Entry 3HC0 (X-ray diffraction, 1.90 A resolution); this record covers chains H and L.

[Chain H]
Molecule: Immunoglobulin IGG1 fab, light chain
From: Homo sapiens
Notes: antibody fragment or engineered binder
Amino-acid sequence (217 residues; row label = number of the first residue in the row):
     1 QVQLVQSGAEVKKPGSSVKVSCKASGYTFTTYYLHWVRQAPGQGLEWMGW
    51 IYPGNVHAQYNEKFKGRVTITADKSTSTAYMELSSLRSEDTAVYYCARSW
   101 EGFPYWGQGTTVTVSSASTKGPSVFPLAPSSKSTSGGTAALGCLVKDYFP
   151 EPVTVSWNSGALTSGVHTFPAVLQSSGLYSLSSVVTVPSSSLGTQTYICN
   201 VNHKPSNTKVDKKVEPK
Not modelled in the structure: 132-135
Disulfide bonds: Cys22-Cys96, Cys143-Cys199

[Chain L]
Molecule: Immunoglobulin IGG1 fab, heavy chain
From: Homo sapiens
Notes: antibody fragment or engineered binder
Amino-acid sequence (213 residues; each row starts with the number of its first residue):
     1 DIQMTQSPSSLSASVGDRVTITCKASQNVGINVAWYQQKPGKAPKSLISS
    51 ASYRYSGVPSRFSGSGSGTDFTLTISSLQPEDFATYFCQQYDTYPFTFGQ
   101 GTKVEIKRTVAAPSVFIFPPSDEQLKSGTASVVCLLNNFYPREAKVQWKV
   151 DNALQSGNSQESVTEQDSKDSTYSLSSTLTLSKADYEKHKVYACEVTHQG
   201 LSSPVTKSFNRGE
Not modelled in the structure: 213
Disulfide bonds: Cys23-Cys88, Cys134-Cys194

[Interface between chain H and chain L]
Pairs across the interface - 67 pairs, chain H then chain L:
  His35(H) - Phe96(L)
  Val37(H) - Phe98(L)  hydrophobic
  Gln39(H) - Gln38(L)  hydrogen bond
  Gln39(H) - Phe87(L)
  Leu45(H) - Phe87(L)  hydrophobic
  Leu45(H) - Phe98(L)
  Trp47(H) - Tyr94(L)  hydrophobic
  Trp47(H) - Pro95(L)  hydrophobic
  Trp47(H) - Phe96(L)
  Trp50(H) - Tyr94(L)  hydrogen bond
  Asn61(H) - Pro95(L)
  Tyr95(H) - Gln38(L)
  Tyr95(H) - Lys42(L)
  Tyr95(H) - Ala43(L)  hydrophobic
  Trp100(H) - Ser49(L)
  Trp100(H) - Tyr55(L)  hydrogen bond (backbone-side chain)
  Glu101(H) - Asn32(L)
  Glu101(H) - Ser49(L)  hydrogen bond (backbone-side chain)
  Glu101(H) - Ser50(L)
  Glu101(H) - Tyr55(L)  hydrogen bond (backbone-side chain)
  Glu101(H) - Tyr91(L)  hydrogen bond
  Gly102(H) - Ala34(L)
  Gly102(H) - Tyr36(L)
  Gly102(H) - Tyr55(L)
  Gly102(H) - Tyr91(L)
  Phe103(H) - Tyr36(L)  hydrogen bond (backbone-side chain)
  Phe103(H) - Ser46(L)
  Phe103(H) - Tyr55(L)
  Phe103(H) - Gln89(L)
  Phe103(H) - Phe98(L)  hydrophobic
  Pro104(H) - Ser46(L)  hydrogen bond (backbone-side chain)
  Pro104(H) - Tyr55(L)  hydrophobic
  Trp106(H) - Tyr36(L)
  Trp106(H) - Pro44(L)
  Gly107(H) - Ala43(L)
  Phe125(H) - Ser121(L)
  Phe125(H) - Gln124(L)
  Pro126(H) - Ser121(L)
  Pro126(H) - Glu123(L)
  Leu127(H) - Phe118(L)
  Leu127(H) - Val133(L)  hydrophobic
  Ala128(H) - Phe118(L)
  Ala140(H) - Phe116(L)  hydrophobic
  Ala140(H) - Phe118(L)
  Ala140(H) - Leu135(L)  hydrophobic
  Leu144(H) - Ser131(L)
  Lys146(H) - Gln124(L)
  Lys146(H) - Ser131(L)
  His167(H) - Asn137(L)
  His167(H) - Asn138(L)  hydrogen bond
  His167(H) - Ser174(L)  hydrogen bond
  Phe169(H) - Leu135(L)  hydrophobic
  Phe169(H) - Ser162(L)
  Phe169(H) - Thr164(L)
  Phe169(H) - Ser174(L)
  Phe169(H) - Leu175(L)
  Phe169(H) - Ser176(L)
  Pro170(H) - Ser162(L)  hydrogen bond (backbone-side chain)
  Pro170(H) - Val163(L)
  Val172(H) - Gln160(L)
  Val172(H) - Glu161(L)
  Leu173(H) - Gln160(L)  hydrogen bond (backbone-side chain)
  Gln174(H) - Gln160(L)
  Ser182(H) - Ser176(L)  hydrogen bond
  Val184(H) - Leu135(L)  hydrophobic
  Thr186(H) - Asn137(L)
  Lys212(H) - Glu123(L)
Interface residues without a listed pair, chain H (39 interface residues in all): Glu46, Gln59, Val124, Thr138, Ala139, Leu141, Thr168
Interface residues without a listed pair, chain L (37 interface residues in all): Thr129

[In short]
Chain H and chain L form an interface of 39 and 37 residues respectively; the contacts include 13 hydrogen
bonds. Polar pairs include Gln39(H)-Gln38(L), Trp50(H)-Tyr94(L) and Trp100(H)-Tyr55(L).
Chain H is Immunoglobulin IGG1 fab, light chain and chain L is Immunoglobulin IGG1 fab, heavy chain, both from
Homo sapiens; the structure, BHA10 IgG1 wild-type Fab - antibody directed at human LTBR, was determined by
X-ray diffraction together with 3HC4 from the same study.
